2XY4 - chain A; structure by X-ray diffraction, 1.71 A resolution.

# Chain A
Molecule: Zinc abc transporter, periplasmic zinc-binding protein
Organism: Salmonella enterica SUBSP. enterica serovar typhimurium
UniProt: B5N507 (B5N507_SALET); residues 27-314 here = UniProt positions 27-314
Chain sequence (288 residues; each row starts with the number of its first residue):
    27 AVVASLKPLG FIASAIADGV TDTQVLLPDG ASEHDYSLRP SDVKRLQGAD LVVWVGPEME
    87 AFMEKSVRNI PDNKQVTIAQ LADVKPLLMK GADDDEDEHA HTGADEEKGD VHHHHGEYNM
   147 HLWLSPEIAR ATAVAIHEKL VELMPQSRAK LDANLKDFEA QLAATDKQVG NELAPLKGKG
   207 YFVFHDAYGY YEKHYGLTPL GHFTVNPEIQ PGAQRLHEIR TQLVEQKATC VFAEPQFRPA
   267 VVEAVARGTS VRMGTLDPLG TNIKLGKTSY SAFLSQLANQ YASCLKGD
Disordered / not traced: 118-138
Disulfides: Cys256-Cys310
Ion coordination: Zn2+: Glu59, His140, His147, His211

# Summary
Glu59, His140, His147 and His211 form the Zn2+ site.
Chain A is Zinc abc transporter, periplasmic zinc-binding protein (Salmonella enterica SUBSP. enterica serovar
typhimurium); the structure, X-ray structure of znua-wt from salmonella enterica, was determined by X-ray
diffraction, deposited together with 2XH8 and 2XQV.
